PDB entry 8T7R | X-ray diffraction, 3.84 A resolution | chains c and k of the 50 polymer chains in the assembly

[Chain c (and k)]
Molecule: Light chain from antibody JTK191b E07
Source organism: Homo sapiens
Notes: antibody fragment or engineered binder; chain k of this document is another copy of the same molecule, construct and numbering; everything in this record applies to it too
Amino-acid sequence (214 residues; each row starts with the number of its first residue):
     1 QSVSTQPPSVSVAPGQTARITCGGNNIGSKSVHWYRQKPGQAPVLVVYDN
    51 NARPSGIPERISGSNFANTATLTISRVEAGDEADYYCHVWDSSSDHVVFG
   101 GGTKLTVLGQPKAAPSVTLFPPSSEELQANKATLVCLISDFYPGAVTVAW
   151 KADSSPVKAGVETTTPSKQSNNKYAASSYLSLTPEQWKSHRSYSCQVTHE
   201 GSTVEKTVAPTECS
Unresolved in the structure: 1, 207-214
Disulfide bonds: Cys22-Cys87, Cys136-Cys195

[Interface between chain c and chain k]
Contacting residue pairs (8; chain c residue first):
  Pro14(c) - Pro14(k)
  Gln16(c) - Gly109(k)
  Leu108(c) - Pro14(k)
  Gly109(c) - Pro14(k)
  Gly109(c) - Gly15(k)
  Gly109(c) - Gln16(k)  hydrogen bond (backbone-backbone)
  Gln110(c) - Gln16(k)
  Pro111(c) - Gln16(k)
Other interface residues (no listed pair), chain c (7 interface residues in all): Ala13

[Overview]
7 residues of chain c face 4 of chain k across their interface; the contacts include 1 hydrogen bond. Its one
hydrogen bond, Gly109(c)-Gln16(k), is backbone to backbone.
Both chains are Light chain from antibody JTK191b E07 (Homo sapiens). Entry 8T7R (Crystal structure of human
leukocyte antigen A*0101 in complex with the Fab of alloreactive antibody E07) was determined by X-ray
diffraction, deposited together with 8T6M.
